PDB entry 7XO7 | electron microscopy, 3.38 A resolution | chains A and F of the 5 polymer chains in the assembly

Chain A:
Molecule: Spike glycoprotein
Organism: Severe acute respiratory syndrome coronavirus 2
Reference sequence: P0DTC2 (SPIKE_SARS2); aligned to UniProt positions 1-1270 over residues 4-1273 (the alignment contains insertions or deletions, so no single offset holds)
Chain sequence (1270 residues; row label = number of the first residue in the row):
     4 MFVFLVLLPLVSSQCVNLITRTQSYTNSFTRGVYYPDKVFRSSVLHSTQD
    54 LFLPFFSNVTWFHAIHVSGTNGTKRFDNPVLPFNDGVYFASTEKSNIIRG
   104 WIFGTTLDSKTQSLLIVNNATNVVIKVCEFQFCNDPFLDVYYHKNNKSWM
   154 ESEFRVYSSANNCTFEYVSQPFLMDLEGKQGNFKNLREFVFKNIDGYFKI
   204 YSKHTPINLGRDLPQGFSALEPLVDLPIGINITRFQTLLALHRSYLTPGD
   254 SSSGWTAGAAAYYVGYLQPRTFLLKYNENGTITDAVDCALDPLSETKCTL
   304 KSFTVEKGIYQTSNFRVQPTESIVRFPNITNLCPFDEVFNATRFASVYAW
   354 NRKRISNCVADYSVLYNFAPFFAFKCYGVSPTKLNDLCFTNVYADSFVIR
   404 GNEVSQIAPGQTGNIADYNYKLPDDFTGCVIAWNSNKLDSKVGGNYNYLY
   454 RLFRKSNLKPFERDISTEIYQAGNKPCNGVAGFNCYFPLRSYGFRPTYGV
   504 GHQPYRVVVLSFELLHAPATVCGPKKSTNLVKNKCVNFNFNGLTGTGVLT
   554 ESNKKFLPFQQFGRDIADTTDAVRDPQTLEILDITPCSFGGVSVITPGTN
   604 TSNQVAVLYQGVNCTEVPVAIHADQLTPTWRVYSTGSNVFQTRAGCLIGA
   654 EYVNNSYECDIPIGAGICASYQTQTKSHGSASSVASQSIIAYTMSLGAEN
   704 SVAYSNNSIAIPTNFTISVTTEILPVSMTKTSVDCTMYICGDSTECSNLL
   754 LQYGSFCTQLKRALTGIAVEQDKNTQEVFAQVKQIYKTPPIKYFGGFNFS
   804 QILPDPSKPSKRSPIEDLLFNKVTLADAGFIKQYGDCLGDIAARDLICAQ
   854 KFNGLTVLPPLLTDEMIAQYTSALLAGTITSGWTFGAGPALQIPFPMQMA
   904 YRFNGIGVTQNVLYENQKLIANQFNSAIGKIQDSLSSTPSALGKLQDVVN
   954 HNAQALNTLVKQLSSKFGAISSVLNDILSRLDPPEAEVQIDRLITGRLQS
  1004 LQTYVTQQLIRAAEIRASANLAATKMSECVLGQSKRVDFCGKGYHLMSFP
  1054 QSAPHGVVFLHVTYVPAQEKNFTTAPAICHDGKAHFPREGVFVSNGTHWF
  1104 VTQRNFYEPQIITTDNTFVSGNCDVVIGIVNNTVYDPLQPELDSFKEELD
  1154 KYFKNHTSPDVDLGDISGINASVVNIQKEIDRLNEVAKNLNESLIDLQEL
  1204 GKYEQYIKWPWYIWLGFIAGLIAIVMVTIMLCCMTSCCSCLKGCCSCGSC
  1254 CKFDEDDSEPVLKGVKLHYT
Unresolved in the structure: 4-26, 71-79, 143-156, 177-186, 211-214, 621-639, 677-689, 829-853, 1147-1273
Construct notes: variant Ile22 (Thr19 in P0DTC2), Ser27 (Ala in P0DTC2), Asp142 (Gly in P0DTC2), Gly213 (Val in P0DTC2), Asp339 (Gly in P0DTC2), Phe371 (Ser in P0DTC2), Pro373 (Ser in P0DTC2), Phe375 (Ser in P0DTC2), Ala376 (Thr in P0DTC2), Asn405 (Asp in P0DTC2), Ser408 (Arg in P0DTC2), Asn417 (Lys in P0DTC2), Lys440 (Asn in P0DTC2), Asn477 (Ser in P0DTC2), Lys478 (Thr in P0DTC2), Ala484 (Glu in P0DTC2), Arg493 (Gln in P0DTC2), Arg498 (Gln in P0DTC2), Tyr501 (Asn in P0DTC2), His505 (Tyr in P0DTC2), Gly614 (Asp in P0DTC2), Tyr655 (His in P0DTC2), Lys679 (Asn in P0DTC2), His681 (Pro in P0DTC2), Lys764 (Asn in P0DTC2), Tyr796 (Asp in P0DTC2), His954 (Gln in P0DTC2), Lys969 (Asn in P0DTC2); engineered mutation Gly682 (Arg in P0DTC2), Ser683 (Arg in P0DTC2), Ser685 (Arg in P0DTC2), Pro817 (Phe in P0DTC2), Pro892 (Ala in P0DTC2), Pro899 (Ala in P0DTC2), Pro942 (Ala in P0DTC2), Pro986 (Lys in P0DTC2), Pro987 (Val in P0DTC2)
Swiss-Prot annotation at these positions:
  - lipidation (S-palmitoyl cysteine): Cys1243, Cys1250, Cys1253
  - glycosylation (N-linked (GlcNAc...) asparagine): Asn20 (complex), Asn125 (hybrid), Asn334 (complex), Asn606 (hybrid)
Cystine bridges: Cys131-Cys166, Cys291-Cys301, Cys480-Cys488, Cys538-Cys590, Cys617-Cys649, Cys662-Cys671, Cys738-Cys760, Cys743-Cys749, Cys1032-Cys1043, Cys1082-Cys1126
Covalently attached groups: N-acetylglucosamine (NAG) linked to Asn61, Asn122, Asn331, Asn603, Asn616, Asn657, Asn709, Asn801, Asn1074, Asn1098, Asn1134

Chain F:
Molecule: Angiotensin-converting enzyme 2
Organism: Homo sapiens
Notes: EC 3.4.17.23, 3.4.17.-
Reference sequence: Q9BYF1 (ACE2_HUMAN); residue numbers follow UniProt; this construct covers 1-805
Chain sequence (805 residues; each row starts with the number of its first residue):
     1 MSSSSWLLLSLVAVTAAQSTIEEQAKTFLDKFNHEAEDLFYQSSLASWNY
    51 NTNITEENVQNMNNAGDKWSAFLKEQSTLAQMYPLQEIQNLTVKLQLQAL
   101 QQNGSSVLSEDKSKRLNTILNTMSTIYSTGKVCNPDNPQECLLLEPGLNE
   151 IMANSLDYNERLWAWESWRSEVGKQLRPLYEEYVVLKNEMARANHYEDYG
   201 DYWRGDYEVNGVDGYDYSRGQLIEDVEHTFEEIKPLYEHLHAYVRAKLMN
   251 AYPSYISPIGCLPAHLLGDMWGRFWTNLYSLTVPFGQKPNIDVTDAMVDQ
   301 AWDAQRIFKEAEKFFVSVGLPNMTQGFWENSMLTDPGNVQKAVCHPTAWD
   351 LGKGDFRILMCTKVTMDDFLTAHHEMGHIQYDMAYAAQPFLLRNGANEGF
   401 HEAVGEIMSLSAATPKHLKSIGLLSPDFQEDNETEINFLLKQALTIVGTL
   451 PFTYMLEKWRWMVFKGEIPKDQWMKKWWEMKREIVGVVEPVPHDETYCDP
   501 ASLFHVSNDYSFIRYYTRTLYQFQFQEALCQAAKHEGPLHKCDISNSTEA
   551 GQKLFNMLRLGKSEPWTLALENVVGAKNMNVRPLLNYFEPLFTWLKDQNK
   601 NSFVGWSTDWSPYADQSIKVRISLKSALGDKAYEWNDNEMYLFRSSVAYA
   651 MRQYFLKVKNQMILFGEEDVRVANLKPRISFNFFVTAPKNVSDIIPRTEV
   701 EKAIRMSRSRINDAFRLNDNSLEFLGIQPTLGPPNQPPVSIWLIVFGVVM
   751 GVIVVGIVILIFTGIRDRKKKNKARSGENPYASIDISKGENNPGFQNTDD
   801 VQTSF
Unresolved in the structure: 1-18, 614-805
Swiss-Prot annotation at these positions:
  - region: Asp30 to Tyr41 (Interaction with SARS-CoV spike glycoprotein), Met82 to Pro84 (Interaction with SARS-CoV spike glycoprotein), Lys353 to Arg357 (Interaction with SARS-CoV spike glycoprotein), Arg652 to Lys659 (Essential for cleavage by ADAM17), Arg697 to Arg716 (Essential for cleavage by TMPRSS11D and TMPRSS2)
  - motif: Glu778 to Ile786 (LIR), Tyr781 to Asp785 (SH2-binding), Tyr781 to Ile784 (Endocytic sorting signal), Asn792 to Phe795 (PTB), Thr803 to Phe805 (PDZ-binding)
  - active site: Glu375 (Proton acceptor), His505 (Proton donor)
  - binding site (chloride): Arg169, Trp477, Lys481
  - binding site (substrate): Arg273, His345, Pro346, Tyr515
  - binding site (Zn(2+)): His374, His378, Glu402
  - modified residue: Tyr781 (Phosphotyrosine), Ser783 (Phosphoserine)
  - glycosylation (N-linked (GlcNAc...) asparagine): Asn53, Asn90, Asn103, Asn322, Asn432, Asn546, Asn690
  - cross-link: Lys788 (Glycyl lysine isopeptide (Lys-Gly) (interchain with G-Cter in ubiquitin))
  - mutagenesis: Ser19 (S19P: Increases slightly the interaction with RBD domain of SARS-CoV-2 spike protein), Gln24 to Lys26 (Slightly inhibits interaction with SARS-CoV spike glycoprotein), Gln24 (Q24T: Increases slightly the interaction with RBD domain of SARS-CoV-2 spike protein), Ala25 (A25V: Increases slightly the interaction with RBD domain of SARS-CoV-2 spike protein), Thr27 (T27Y: Increases slightly the interaction with RBD domain of SARS-CoV-2 spike protein. In sACE2.v2.2; increases interaction with RBD domain of SARS-CoV-2 spike protein ...), Leu29 (L29F: Increases slightly the interaction with RBD domain of SARS-CoV-2 spike protein), Lys31 (K31D: Abolishes interaction with SARS-CoV spike glycoprotein; K31Y: Increases slightly the interaction with RBD domain of SARS-CoV-2 spike protein), Asn33 (N33D: Increases slightly the interaction with RBD domain of SARS-CoV-2 spike protein), His34 (H34A: Increases slightly the interaction with RBD domain of SARS-CoV-2 spike protein), Glu37 (E37A: No effect on interaction with SARS-CoV spike glycoprotein), Asp38 (D38A: No effect on interaction with SARS-CoV spike glycoprotein), Leu39 (L39R: Increases slightly the interaction with RBD domain of SARS-CoV-2 spike protein), 50 further mutagenesis entries in UniProt
Covalently attached groups: N-acetylglucosamine (NAG) linked to Asn90, Asn322, Asn546
Bound ions: Zn2+: His374, Glu402

How chain A and chain F interact:
Contacting residue pairs (31):
  Tyr449(A) - Asp38(F)  hydrogen bond
  Tyr449(A) - Gln42(F)  hydrogen bond
  Tyr453(A) - His34(F)
  Leu455(A) - Asp30(F)
  Phe456(A) - Thr27(F)
  Phe456(A) - Asp30(F)
  Phe456(A) - Lys31(F)
  Ala475(A) - Gln24(F)
  Gly476(A) - Gln24(F)
  Phe486(A) - Leu79(F)
  Phe486(A) - Met82(F)  hydrophobic
  Phe486(A) - Tyr83(F)
  Asn487(A) - Gln24(F)  hydrogen bond
  Tyr489(A) - Thr27(F)
  Tyr489(A) - Phe28(F)
  Tyr489(A) - Lys31(F)
  Arg493(A) - Lys31(F)
  Arg493(A) - His34(F)
  Ser494(A) - His34(F)  hydrogen bond (backbone-side chain)
  Arg498(A) - Tyr41(F)
  Arg498(A) - Gln42(F)
  Thr500(A) - Tyr41(F)  hydrogen bond
  Thr500(A) - Asn330(F)
  Thr500(A) - Asp355(F)
  Thr500(A) - Arg357(F)
  Tyr501(A) - Tyr41(F)  hydrophobic
  Tyr501(A) - Lys353(F)  hydrogen bond
  Gly502(A) - Lys353(F)  hydrogen bond (backbone-backbone)
  Gly502(A) - Gly354(F)
  His505(A) - Lys353(F)
  His505(A) - Gly354(F)
Other interface residues (no listed pair), chain A (19 interface residues in all): Tyr473, Asn477, Tyr495
Other interface residues (no listed pair), chain F (19 interface residues in all): Ser19, Glu35

Summary:
The chain A/chain F interface involves 19 residues from each chain, with 7 hydrogen bonds. Polar contacts
include Tyr449(A)-Asp38(F), Tyr449(A)-Gln42(F) and Asn487(A)-Gln24(F). N-acetylglucosamine is covalently
linked to Asn61(A), Asn122(A), Asn331(A), Asn603(A), Asn616(A) and Asn657(A) and 5 more.
Here chain A is Spike glycoprotein (Severe acute respiratory syndrome coronavirus 2) and chain F is
Angiotensin-converting enzyme 2 (Homo sapiens). Entry 7XO7 (SARS-CoV-2 Omicron BA.2 Variant Spike Trimer with
two human ACE2 Bound) was determined by electron microscopy, deposited together with 7XO4, 7XO5, 7XO6, 7XO8,
7XO9, 7XOA and 3 further entries.
